8HHC - chains C and D of the 7 polymer chains in the assembly; structure by electron microscopy, 3.30 A resolution.

== Chain C ==
Name: ATP synthase subunit alpha
Source organism: Bacillus sp. PS3
Notes: EC 7.1.2.2
UniProtKB: A0A0M3VGF9 (A0A0M3VGF9_BACP3); residue numbers follow UniProt; this construct covers 2-502
Amino-acid sequence (501 residues; numbered 2 to 502; the number before each row is that of its first residue):
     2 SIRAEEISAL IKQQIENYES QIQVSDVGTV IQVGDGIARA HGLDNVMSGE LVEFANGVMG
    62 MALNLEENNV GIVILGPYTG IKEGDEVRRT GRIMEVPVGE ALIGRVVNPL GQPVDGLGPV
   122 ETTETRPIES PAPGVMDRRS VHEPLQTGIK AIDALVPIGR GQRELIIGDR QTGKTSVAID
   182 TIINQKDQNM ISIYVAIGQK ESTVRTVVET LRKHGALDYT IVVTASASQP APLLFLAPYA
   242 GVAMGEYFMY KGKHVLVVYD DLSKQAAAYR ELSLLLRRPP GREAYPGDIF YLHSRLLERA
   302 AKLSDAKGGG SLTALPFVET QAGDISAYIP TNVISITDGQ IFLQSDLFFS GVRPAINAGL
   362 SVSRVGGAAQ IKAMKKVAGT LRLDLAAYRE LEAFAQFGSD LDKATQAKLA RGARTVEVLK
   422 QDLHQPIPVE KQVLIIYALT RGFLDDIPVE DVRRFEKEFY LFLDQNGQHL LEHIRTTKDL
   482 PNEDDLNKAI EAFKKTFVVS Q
Unresolved in the structure: 2-23, 502
Differences from the reference sequence: conflict Pro132 (Arg in A0A0M3VGF9), Ser193 (Cys in A0A0M3VGF9), Phe463 (Trp in A0A0M3VGF9)
Ion coordination: Mg2+: Thr176 (together with ATP)
Ligand contacts:
  - ATP (adenosine-5'-triphosphate), molecule 1: Asp170, Arg171, Gln172, Thr173, Gly174, Lys175, Thr176, Ser177, Phe349, Arg354, Pro355, Gln422, Asp423, Leu424
  - ATP, molecule 2: Val363, Ser364, Arg365

== Chain D ==
Name: ATP synthase subunit beta
Source organism: Bacillus sp. PS3
Notes: EC 7.1.2.2
UniProtKB: A0A0M4U1P9 (A0A0M4U1P9_BACP3); residues 1-473 here = UniProt positions 1-473
Amino-acid sequence (484 residues; numbered -10 to 473; the number before each row is that of its first residue; numbers below 1 keep their minus sign (Met-10 is residue -10)):
   -10 MHHHHHHHHH HMTRGRVIQV MGPVVDVKFE NGHLPAIYNA LKIQHKARNE NEVDIDLTLE
    50 VALHLGDDTV RTIAMASTDG LIRGMEVIDT GAPISVPVGE VTLGRVFNVL GEPIDLEGDI
   110 PADARRDPIH RPAPKFEELA TEVEILETGI KVVDLLAPYI KGGKIGLFGG AGVGKTVLIQ
   170 ELIHNIAQEH GGISVFAGVG ERTREGNDLY HEMKDSGVIS KTAMVFGQMN EPPGARMRVA
   230 LTGLTMAEYF RDEQGQDVLL FIDNIFRFTQ AGSEVSALLG RMPSAVGYQP TLATEMGQLQ
   290 ERITSTAKGS ITSIQAIYVP ADDYTDPAPA TTFSHLDATT NLERKLAEMG IYPAVDPLAS
   350 TSRALAPEIV GEEHYQVARK VQQTLQRYKE LQDIIAILGM DELSDEDKLV VHRARRIQFF
   410 LSQNFHVAEQ FTGQPGSYVP VKETVRGFKE ILEGKYDHLP EDAFRLVGRI EEVVEKAKAM
   470 GVEV
Unresolved in the structure: -10 to 0, 472-473
Differences from the reference sequence: initiating methionine (-10); expression tag (-9 to 0)
Ion coordination: Mg2+: Thr165 (together with ATP)
Ligand contacts: ATP (adenosine-5'-triphosphate): Gly159, Ala160, Gly161, Val162, Gly163, Lys164, Thr165, Val166, Glu190, Arg191, Glu194, Asp252, Asn253, Tyr307, Tyr341, Phe414, Ala417, Phe420

== How chain C and chain D interact ==
Pairs across the interface - 70 pairs, chain C then chain D:
  Gly43(C) with Arg72(D)
  Leu44(C) with Arg72(D), hydrogen bond (backbone-side chain)
  Asn46(C) with Ile71(D)
  Met48(C) with Asn40(D); Gly69(D); Leu70(D); Ile71(D), hydrophobic
  Ser49(C) with Thr67(D); Asp68(D); Gly69(D), hydrogen bond (backbone-backbone); Leu70(D), hydrogen bond (backbone-backbone)
  Asn65(C) with Val9(D); Met10(D)
  Leu66(C) with Gln8(D); Val9(D), hydrogen bond (backbone-backbone); Leu70(D)
  Glu67(C) with Ile7(D); Gln8(D); Met10(D); Arg72(D), hydrogen bond (backbone-side chain)
  Glu68(C) with Ile7(D); Gln8(D)
  Val71(C) with Arg72(D)
  Arg90(C) with Asn40(D), hydrogen bond (side chain-backbone)
  Ile94(C) with Val42(D), hydrophobic
  Glu130(C) with Ser66(D); Asp68(D)
  Ala133(C) with Asn219(D)
  Val136(C) with Thr192(D); Asn196(D); Gln217(D)
  Met137(C) with Ile103(D); Tyr199(D), hydrophobic
  Arg139(C) with Thr192(D); Asn196(D), hydrogen bond (backbone-side chain)
  Arg140(C) with Asn196(D)
  Ser141(C) with Asp197(D), hydrogen bond
  Val142(C) with Arg193(D)
  Arg164(C) with Arg191(D)
  Pro280(C) with Ala266(D)
  Arg283(C) with Val275(D); Gly276(D)
  Gly288(C) with Glu263(D)
  Asp289(C) with Glu263(D)
  Phe291(C) with Arg225(D); Arg256(D); Gln259(D); Glu263(D)
  Tyr292(C) with Asn219(D); Glu220(D); Glu263(D)
  Glu299(C) with Thr192(D), hydrogen bond; Asn219(D)
  Ser327(C) with Ala310(D)
  Asn333(C) with Gln259(D), hydrogen bond
  Ser336(C) with Arg191(D), hydrogen bond (backbone-side chain); Arg256(D), hydrogen bond
  Ile337(C) with Arg191(D), hydrogen bond (backbone-side chain)
  Thr338(C) with Arg191(D)
  Asp339(C) with Arg191(D); Arg193(D), salt bridge
  Gly360(C) with Glu337(D)
  Arg365(C) with Arg191(D)
  Val366(C) with Arg193(D)
  Phe395(C) with Gln381(D); Ile384(D), hydrophobic; Ala385(D); Met389(D), hydrophobic
  Gly399(C) with Gly388(D)
  Ser400(C) with Gly388(D), hydrogen bond (side chain-backbone)
Also at the interface, not in a pair above, chain C (58 interface residues in all): Asp45, Val47, Leu64, Asn69, Asn70, Thr91, Gly92, Pro134, Gly135, Arg279, Ile290, Ser295, Ile335, Gln341, Leu361, Val363, Ala387, Glu391
Also at the interface, not in a pair above, chain D (54 interface residues in all): Gly11, Arg37, Glu39, Glu41, Asp104, Leu105, Ala160, Gly161, Gly195, Phe215, Met218, Pro221, Pro222, Tyr307, Met338, Leu387, Asp390

== In short ==
58 residues of chain C face 54 of chain D across their interface; the contacts include 14 hydrogen bonds and 1
salt bridge. Polar contacts include Asp339(C)-Arg193(D), Leu44(C)-Arg72(D) and Glu67(C)-Arg72(D). One ATP
molecule is bound between chain C and chain D. Chain C binds ATP.
Here chain C is ATP synthase subunit alpha and chain D is ATP synthase subunit beta, both from Bacillus sp.
PS3. Entry 8HHC (F1 domain of FoF1-ATPase from Bacillus PS3,post-hyd',lowATP) was determined by electron
microscopy together with 8HH1, 8HH2, 8HH3, 8HH4, 8HH5, 8HH6 and 5 further entries from the same study.
